7K7F - chains A and B; structure by solution NMR.

Chain A:
Name: Putative surface-anchored fimbrial subunit
From: Corynebacterium diphtheriae (strain ATCC 700971 / NCTC 13129 / Biotype gravis)
Notes: fragment: N-terminal domain, residues 53-195
Reference sequence: Q6NF81 (Q6NF81_CORDI); numbering as in UniProt (aligned over 53-195)
Chain sequence (143 residues; each row starts with the number of its first residue):
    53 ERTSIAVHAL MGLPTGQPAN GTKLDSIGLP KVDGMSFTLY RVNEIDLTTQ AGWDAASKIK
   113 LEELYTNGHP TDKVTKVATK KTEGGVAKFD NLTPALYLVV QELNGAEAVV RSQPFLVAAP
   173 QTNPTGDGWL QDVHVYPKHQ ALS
From the paper describing this entry:
  - catalytic residues: Lys-190 (citing earlier work)
  - conformationally variable residues (order/disorder transition): Met-63 to Gly-86
  - mutagenesis - H60A, L99R, L168D, A170S, P172R, W181A, L182R, V187D (less than 1%), Y188G (less than 1%), K190A: decreased catalytic activity
  - contacts within the chain: His-60/Tyr-188 (pi stacking) (proposed by the authors, not directly observed)
  - mutagenesis - L99D: decreased stability

Chain B:
Name: SpaA sorting signal peptide
Chain sequence (10 residues; numbered 485 to 494; the number before each row is that of its first residue):
   485 KNAGFELPLT

Chain A / chain B interface:
Pairs across the interface - 19 pairs, chain A then chain B:
  Leu-62(A) with Thr-494(B)
  Ala-71(A) with Pro-492(B)
  Asn-72(A) with Leu-491(B); Thr-494(B)
  Gly-73(A) with Leu-491(B)
  Ala-108(A) with Phe-489(B)
  Ile-111(A) with Phe-489(B)
  Leu-113(A) with Glu-490(B)
  Leu-148(A) with Phe-489(B)
  Phe-167(A) with Glu-490(B)
  Leu-168(A) with Phe-489(B); Glu-490(B)
  Ala-170(A) with Phe-489(B)
  Thr-174(A) with Ala-487(B)
  Tyr-188(A) with Leu-493(B); Thr-494(B)
  Pro-189(A) with Leu-493(B)
  Lys-190(A) with Leu-493(B); Thr-494(B), covalent bond
Interface residues without a listed pair, chain A (22 interface residues in all): Pro-70, Leu-76, Ile-79, Ser-109, Gln-165, Val-169, Val-187
The authors on this interface:
  - specific contacts: Leu-76(A)/Thr-494(B), Ile-79(A)/Thr-494(B), Lys-190(A)/Thr-494(B) (covalent link)
  - interface residues, chain A: Gly-73(A), Leu-168(A), Ala-170(A), Val-187(A)
  - interface residues, chain B: Phe-489(B)

Overview:
22 residues of chain A and 7 residues of chain B are in contact; the contacts include 1 covalent bond. The
paper describes contacts between Leu-76(A) and Thr-494(B), Ile-79(A) and Thr-494(B) and Lys-190(A) and
Thr-494(B). The paper reports the catalytic residue Lys-190(A); H60A, L99R and L168D of chain A, among others,
reduce catalytic activity; 11 substitutions were tested in all.
Here chain A is Putative surface-anchored fimbrial subunit (Corynebacterium diphtheriae (strain ATCC 700971 /
NCTC 13129 / Biotype gravis)) and chain B is SpaA sorting signal peptide. Entry 7K7F (Solution Structure of
the Corynebacterium diphtheriae SpaA Pilin-Signal Peptide Complex) was determined by solution NMR.
